Entry 7UMT (electron microscopy, 3.40 A resolution); this record covers chains P and R of the 39 polymer chains in the assembly.

# Chain P (and R)
Molecule: Intermediate capsid protein VP6
Notes: chain R of this document is another copy of the same molecule, construct and numbering; everything in this record applies to it too
Reference sequence: A0A223GHC7 (A0A223GHC7_9REOV); residues 1-397 here = UniProt positions 1-397
Sequence (397 residues; numbered 1 to 397; the number before each row is that of its first residue):
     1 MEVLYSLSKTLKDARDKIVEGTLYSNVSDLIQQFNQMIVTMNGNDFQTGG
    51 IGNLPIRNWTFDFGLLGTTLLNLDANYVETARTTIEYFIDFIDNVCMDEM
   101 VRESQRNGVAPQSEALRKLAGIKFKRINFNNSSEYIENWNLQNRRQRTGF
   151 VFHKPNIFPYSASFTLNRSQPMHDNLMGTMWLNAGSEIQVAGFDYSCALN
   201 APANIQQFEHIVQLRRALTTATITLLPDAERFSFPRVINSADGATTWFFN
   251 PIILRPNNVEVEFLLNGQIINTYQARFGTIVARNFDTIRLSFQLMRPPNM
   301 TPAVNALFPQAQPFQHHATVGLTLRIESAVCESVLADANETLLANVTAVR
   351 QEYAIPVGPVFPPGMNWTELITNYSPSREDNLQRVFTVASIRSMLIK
Sequence notes: conflict V281 (Ile in A0A223GHC7)

# How chain P and chain R interact
Contacting residue pairs - 85 pairs, chain P then chain R:
  R15(P) - E137(R)  salt bridge
  D16(P) - N130(R)
  D16(P) - N131(R)
  D16(P) - S132(R)
  D16(P) - E137(R)
  K17(P) - N130(R)
  V19(P) - N128(R)
  V19(P) - N131(R)
  E20(P) - K125(R)  salt bridge
  E20(P) - N128(R)  hydrogen bond (backbone-side chain)
  G21(P) - K125(R)
  G21(P) - R126(R)
  T22(P) - N128(R)  hydrogen bond (side chain-backbone)
  T22(P) - F129(R)  hydrogen bond (side chain-backbone)
  L23(P) - Q32(R)
  L23(P) - Q33(R)
  L23(P) - Q36(R)
  L23(P) - R126(R)
  S25(P) - D29(R)
  S25(P) - Q32(R)  hydrogen bond
  N26(P) - D29(R)
  N26(P) - Q33(R)  hydrogen bond
  N26(P) - F129(R)
  N72(P) - R126(R)
  R82(P) - R144(R)
  E86(P) - Q146(R)
  H153(P) - H153(R)  hydrogen bond
  K154(P) - K154(R)
  K154(P) - E327(R)  salt bridge
  N156(P) - T279(R)
  Y160(P) - L226(R)  hydrophobic
  Y160(P) - P227(R)
  Y160(P) - F277(R)  hydrophobic
  Y160(P) - G278(R)
  M172(P) - T301(R)
  M172(P) - P302(R)  hydrophobic
  A184(P) - L226(R)  hydrophobic
  E230(P) - E230(R)
  R231(P) - P227(R)  hydrogen bond (side chain-backbone)
  R231(P) - D228(R)  salt bridge
  F234(P) - S233(R)
  F234(P) - I253(R)  hydrophobic
  P235(P) - P251(R)
  P235(P) - I252(R)  hydrophobic
  P235(P) - I253(R)  hydrogen bond (backbone-backbone)
  R236(P) - D228(R)  salt bridge
  R236(P) - I253(R)
  V237(P) - I252(R)  hydrophobic
  V237(P) - I253(R)  hydrogen bond (backbone-backbone)
  V237(P) - L254(R)  hydrophobic
  V237(P) - V304(R)  hydrophobic
  N239(P) - R255(R)
  A244(P) - N299(R)  hydrogen bond (backbone-side chain)
  T245(P) - N299(R)
  T245(P) - T301(R)
  T246(P) - P297(R)
  T246(P) - N299(R)
  T246(P) - T301(R)  hydrogen bond (backbone-side chain)
  T246(P) - V304(R)
  W247(P) - T301(R)
  F248(P) - A303(R)  hydrophobic
  F248(P) - V304(R)  hydrophobic
  F248(P) - L307(R)  hydrophobic
  A338(P) - H153(R)  hydrogen bond (backbone-side chain)
  A338(P) - E327(R)
  A338(P) - S328(R)
  N339(P) - H153(R)
  N339(P) - N339(R)  hydrogen bond
  T341(P) - S328(R)
  A344(P) - T220(R)
  A344(P) - T222(R)
  A344(P) - V281(R)  hydrophobic
  T347(P) - V281(R)
  A348(P) - T220(R)
  A348(P) - R283(R)
  Q351(P) - N271(R)  hydrogen bond
  Q351(P) - Y273(R)  hydrogen bond
  E352(P) - R283(R)  salt bridge
  N366(P) - R276(R)  hydrogen bond
  W367(P) - T279(R)
  T368(P) - F277(R)
  K397(P) - T148(R)
  K397(P) - G149(R)
  K397(P) - V151(R)
  K397(P) - V330(R)
Other interface residues (no listed pair), chain P (44 interface residues in all): D337
Other interface residues (no listed pair), chain R (55 interface residues in all): E134, L141, A221, M300, F308

# Overview
44 residues of chain P face 55 of chain R across their interface, with 16 hydrogen bonds and 6 salt bridges.
Polar pairs include R15(P)-E137(R), E20(P)-K125(R) and K154(P)-E327(R).
Chain P and chain R are both Intermediate capsid protein VP6; the structure, Structure of the VP5*/VP8*
assembly from the human rotavirus strain CDC-9 - Reversed conformation, was determined by electron microscopy
together with 7UMS from the same study.
